Entry 5TMC (X-ray diffraction, 2.71 A resolution); this record covers chains B and C of the 7 polymer chains in the assembly.

Chain B:
Molecule: DNA-directed RNA polymerase subunit alpha
From: Thermus thermophilus
Notes: EC 2.7.7.6
UniProt: Q9Z9H6 (RPOA_THETH); numbering as in UniProt (aligned over 1-315)
Chain sequence (315 residues; each row starts with the number of its first residue):
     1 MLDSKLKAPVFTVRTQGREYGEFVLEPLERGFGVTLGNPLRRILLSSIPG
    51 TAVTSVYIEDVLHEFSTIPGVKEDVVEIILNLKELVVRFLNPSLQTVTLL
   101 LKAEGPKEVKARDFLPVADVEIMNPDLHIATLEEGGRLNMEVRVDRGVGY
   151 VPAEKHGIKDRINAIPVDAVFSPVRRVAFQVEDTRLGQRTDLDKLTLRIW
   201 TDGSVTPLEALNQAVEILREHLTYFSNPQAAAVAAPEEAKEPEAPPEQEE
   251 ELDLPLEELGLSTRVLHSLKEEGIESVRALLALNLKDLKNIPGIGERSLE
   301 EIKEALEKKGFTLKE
Not modelled in the structure: 239-315

Chain C:
Molecule: DNA-directed RNA polymerase subunit beta
From: Thermus thermophilus
Notes: EC 2.7.7.6
UniProt: Q8RQE9 (RPOB_THET8); residues 1-1119 here = UniProt positions 1-1119
Chain sequence (1119 residues; each row starts with the number of its first residue):
     1 MEIKRFGRIREVIPLPPLTEIQVESYRRALQADVPPEKRENVGIQAAFRE
    51 TFPIEEEDKGKGGLVLDFLEYRLGEPPFPQDECREKDLTYQAPLYARLQL
   101 IHKDTGLIKEDEVFLGHIPLMTEDGSFIINGADRVIVSQIHRSPGVYFTP
   151 DPARPGRYIASIIPLPKRGPWIDLEVEPNGVVSMKVNKRKFPLVLLLRVL
   201 GYDQETLARELGAYGELVQGLMDESVFAMRPEEALIRLFTLLRPGDPPKR
   251 DKAVAYVYGLIADPRRYDLGEAGRYKAEEKLGIRLSGRTLARFEDGEFKD
   301 EVFLPTLRYLFALTAGVPGHEVDDIDHLGNRRIRTVGELMTDQFRVGLAR
   351 LARGVRERMLMGSEDSLTPAKLVNSRPLEAAIREFFSRSQLSQFKDETNP
   401 LSSLRHKRRISALGPGGLTRERAGFDVRDVHRTHYGRICPVETPEGANIG
   451 LITSLAAYARVDELGFIRTPYRRVVGGVVTDEVVYMTATEEDRYTIAQAN
   501 TPLEGNRIAAERVVARRKGEPVIVSPEEVEFMDVSPKQVFSVNTNLIPFL
   551 EHDDANRALMGSNMQTQAVPLIRAQAPVVMTGLEERVVRDSLAALYAEED
   601 GEVAKVDGNRIVVRYEDGRLVEYPLRRFYRSNQGTALDQRPRVVVGQRVR
   651 KGDLLADGPASENGFLALGQNVLVAIMPFDGYNFEDAIVISEELLKRDFY
   701 TSIHIERYEIEARDTKLGPERITRDIPHLSEAALRDLDEEGVVRIGAEVK
   751 PGDILVGRTSFKGESEPTPEERLLRSIFGEKARDVKDTSLRVPPGEGGIV
   801 VRTVRLRRGDPGVELKPGVREVVRVYVAQKRKLQVGDKLANRHGNKGVVA
   851 KILPVEDMPHLPDGTPVDVILNPLGVPSRMNLGQILETHLGLAGYFLGQR
   901 YISPIFDGAKEPEIKELLAQAFEVYFGKRKGEGFGVDKREVEVLRRAEKL
   951 GLVTPGKTPEEQLKELFLQGKVVLYDGRTGEPIEGPIVVGQMFIMKLYHM
  1001 VEDKMHARSTGPYSLITQQPLGGKAQFGGQRFGEMEVWALEAYGAAHTLQ
  1051 EMLTLKSDDIEGRNAAYEAIIKGEDVPEPSVPESFRVLVKELQALALDVQ
  1101 TLDEKDNPVDIFEGLASKR
Metal / ion sites: Mg2+: P793, P794, G795, E796
Residues lining bound ligands: guanosine-5',3'-tetraphosphate: R557, S878, R879

Chain B / chain C interface:
Residue-residue contacts (10; chain B residue first):
  R30(B) with E692(C), salt bridge; P854(C); E856(C), salt bridge
  G31(B) with E856(C)
  V34(B) with R978(C)
  N38(B) with R978(C), hydrogen bond (side chain-backbone); T979(C)
  R42(B) with E981(C), salt bridge
  A234(B) with G931(C)
  E238(B) with K928(C), salt bridge
Interface residues without a listed pair, chain C (9 interface residues in all): E932

In short:
7 residues of chain B face 9 of chain C across their interface; the contacts include 1 hydrogen bond and 4
salt bridges. Among the polar pairs are R30(B)-E692(C), R30(B)-E856(C) and R42(B)-E981(C). Bound to chain C:
guanosine-5',3'-tetraphosphate.
Here chain B is DNA-directed RNA polymerase subunit alpha and chain C is DNA-directed RNA polymerase subunit
beta, both from Thermus thermophilus. Entry 5TMC (Re-refinement of Thermus thermopiles DNA-directed RNA
polymerase structure) was determined by X-ray diffraction, deposited together with 5TMF.
